PDB entry 8BXO | X-ray diffraction, 1.60 A resolution | chains A and B

# Chain A
Name: 14-3-3 protein sigma
Source organism: Homo sapiens
UniProtKB: P31947 (1433S_HUMAN); residue numbers follow UniProt; this construct covers 1-231
Sequence (236 residues; row label = number of the first residue in the row; numbers below 1 keep their minus sign (Gly-4 is residue -4)):
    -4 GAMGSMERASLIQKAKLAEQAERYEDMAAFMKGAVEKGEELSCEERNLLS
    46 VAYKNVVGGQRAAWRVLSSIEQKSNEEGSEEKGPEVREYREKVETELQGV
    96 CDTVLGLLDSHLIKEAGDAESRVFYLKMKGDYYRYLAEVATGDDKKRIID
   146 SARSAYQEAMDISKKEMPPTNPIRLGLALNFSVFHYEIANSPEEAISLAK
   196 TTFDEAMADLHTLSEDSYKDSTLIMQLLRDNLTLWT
Differences from the reference sequence: expression tag (-4 to 0)
Ligand contacts: S1I (N-[3-(5-carbamimidoylthiophen-3-yl)phenyl]-4,4-bis(fluoranyl)-1-phenoxy-cyclohexane-1-carboxamide): Glu14, Cys38, Glu39, Asn42, Leu43, Val46, Phe119, Lys122, Pro167, Ile168, Gly171, Asp215, Leu218, Ile219
Swiss-Prot annotation at these positions:
  - site (Interaction with phosphoserine on interacting protein): Arg56, Arg129
  - modified residue (Phosphoserine): Ser5, Ser74
From the paper describing this entry:
  - binding site for S1I: Lys122

# Chain B
Name: ERalpha peptide
Sequence (5 residues; numbered 591 to 595; the number before each row is that of its first residue):
   591 FPATV
Modified / non-standard residues: Thr594 (phosphothreonine; TPO)
From the paper describing this entry:
  - conformationally variable residues (side-chain flip): Val595

# How chain A and chain B interact
Contacting residue pairs (22; chain A residue first):
  Lys49(A) with Thr594(B); Val595(B)
  Arg56(A) with Thr594(B)
  Arg60(A) with Phe591(B)
  Lys122(A) with Val595(B), hydrogen bond (side chain-backbone)
  Arg129(A) with Thr594(B)
  Tyr130(A) with Thr594(B)
  Gly171(A) with Val595(B)
  Leu174(A) with Ala593(B); Thr594(B); Val595(B), hydrophobic
  Asn175(A) with Thr594(B); Val595(B), hydrogen bond (side chain-backbone)
  Val178(A) with Pro592(B), hydrophobic; Ala593(B); Thr594(B)
  Glu182(A) with Pro592(B)
  Leu222(A) with Val595(B), hydrophobic
  Asn226(A) with Pro592(B); Ala593(B), hydrogen bond (side chain-backbone)
  Leu229(A) with Pro592(B), hydrophobic
  Trp230(A) with Pro592(B), hydrophobic
Interface residues without a listed pair, chain A (16 interface residues in all): Asp126

# Summary
16 residues of chain A and 5 residues of chain B are in contact; the contacts include 3 hydrogen bonds. Polar
pairs include Lys122(A)-Val595(B), Asn175(A)-Val595(B) and Asn226(A)-Ala593(B). Ligands of chain A: compound
S1I. The paper reports a binding site for S1I at Lys122(A); conformational variability at Val595(B).
Chain A is 14-3-3 protein sigma (Homo sapiens) and chain B is ERalpha peptide; the structure, fragment-linked
stabilizer for ERa - 14-3-3 interaction (1075287), was determined by X-ray diffraction together with 8BWJ,
8BWX, 8BWZ, 8BX0, 8BX3, 8BX4 and 24 further entries from the same study.
